Entry 1IJK (X-ray diffraction, 2.60 A resolution); this record covers chains A and B of the 3 polymer chains in the assembly.

Chain A:
Molecule: von Willebrand factor
From: Homo sapiens
Notes: fragment: A1 domain
UniProtKB: P04275 (VWF_HUMAN); residues 500-701 here correspond to UniProt positions 1263-1464 (UniProt number = residue number + 763)
Sequence (202 residues; row label = number of the first residue in the row):
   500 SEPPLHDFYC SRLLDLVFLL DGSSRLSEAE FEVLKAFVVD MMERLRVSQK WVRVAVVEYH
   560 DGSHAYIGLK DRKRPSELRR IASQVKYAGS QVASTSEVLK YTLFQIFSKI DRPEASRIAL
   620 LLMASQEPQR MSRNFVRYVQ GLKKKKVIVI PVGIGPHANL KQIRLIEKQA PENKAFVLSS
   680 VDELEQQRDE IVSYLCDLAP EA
Disordered / not traced: 500-501, 701
Sequence notes: engineered mutation Val546 (Ile1309 in P04275)
Cystine bridges: Cys509-Cys695

Chain B:
Molecule: Botrocetin
From: Bothrops jararaca
Notes: fragment: a-subunit
UniProtKB: P22029 (BOTA_BOTJA); residue numbers follow UniProt; this construct covers 1-133
Sequence (133 residues; each row starts with the number of its first residue):
     1 DCPSGWSSYE GNCYKFFQQK MNWADAERFC SEQAKGGHLV SIKIYSKEKD FVGDLVTKNI
    61 QSSDLYAWIG LRVENKEKQC SSEWSDGSSV SYENVVERTV KKCFALEKDL GFVLWINLYC
   121 AQKNPFVCKS PPP
Cystine bridges: Cys2-Cys13, Cys30-Cys128, Cys103-Cys120

Interface between chain A and chain B:
Contacting residue pairs (10; chain A residue first):
  Arg632(A) with Glu107(B), salt bridge
  Arg636(A) with Glu107(B), salt bridge; Leu114(B)
  Gln639(A) with Lys49(B), hydrogen bond; Leu110(B); Val113(B)
  Lys642(A) with Lys49(B)
  Leu664(A) with Tyr45(B)
  Lys667(A) with Tyr45(B)
  Gln668(A) with Tyr45(B)
Interface residues without a listed pair, chain A (9 interface residues in all): Val635, Gly640
Interface residues without a listed pair, chain B (8 interface residues in all): Asp50, Ile116

Summary:
The interface between chain A and chain B involves 9 residues on one side and 8 on the other, with 1 hydrogen
bond and 2 salt bridges. Polar contacts include Arg632(A)-Glu107(B), Arg636(A)-Glu107(B) and
Gln639(A)-Lys49(B).
Chain A is von Willebrand factor (Homo sapiens) and chain B is Botrocetin (Bothrops jararaca); the structure,
The von Willebrand Factor mutant (I546V) A1 domain-botrocetin Complex, was determined by X-ray diffraction,
deposited together with 1IJB.
